4W5R - chains A and D of the 3 polymer chains in the assembly; structure by X-ray diffraction, 2.50 A resolution.

== Chain A ==
Molecule: Protein argonaute-2
Organism: Homo sapiens
Notes: EC 3.1.26.-
UniProtKB: Q9UKV8 (AGO2_HUMAN); residues 1-859 here = UniProt positions 1-859
Sequence (859 residues; each row starts with the number of its first residue):
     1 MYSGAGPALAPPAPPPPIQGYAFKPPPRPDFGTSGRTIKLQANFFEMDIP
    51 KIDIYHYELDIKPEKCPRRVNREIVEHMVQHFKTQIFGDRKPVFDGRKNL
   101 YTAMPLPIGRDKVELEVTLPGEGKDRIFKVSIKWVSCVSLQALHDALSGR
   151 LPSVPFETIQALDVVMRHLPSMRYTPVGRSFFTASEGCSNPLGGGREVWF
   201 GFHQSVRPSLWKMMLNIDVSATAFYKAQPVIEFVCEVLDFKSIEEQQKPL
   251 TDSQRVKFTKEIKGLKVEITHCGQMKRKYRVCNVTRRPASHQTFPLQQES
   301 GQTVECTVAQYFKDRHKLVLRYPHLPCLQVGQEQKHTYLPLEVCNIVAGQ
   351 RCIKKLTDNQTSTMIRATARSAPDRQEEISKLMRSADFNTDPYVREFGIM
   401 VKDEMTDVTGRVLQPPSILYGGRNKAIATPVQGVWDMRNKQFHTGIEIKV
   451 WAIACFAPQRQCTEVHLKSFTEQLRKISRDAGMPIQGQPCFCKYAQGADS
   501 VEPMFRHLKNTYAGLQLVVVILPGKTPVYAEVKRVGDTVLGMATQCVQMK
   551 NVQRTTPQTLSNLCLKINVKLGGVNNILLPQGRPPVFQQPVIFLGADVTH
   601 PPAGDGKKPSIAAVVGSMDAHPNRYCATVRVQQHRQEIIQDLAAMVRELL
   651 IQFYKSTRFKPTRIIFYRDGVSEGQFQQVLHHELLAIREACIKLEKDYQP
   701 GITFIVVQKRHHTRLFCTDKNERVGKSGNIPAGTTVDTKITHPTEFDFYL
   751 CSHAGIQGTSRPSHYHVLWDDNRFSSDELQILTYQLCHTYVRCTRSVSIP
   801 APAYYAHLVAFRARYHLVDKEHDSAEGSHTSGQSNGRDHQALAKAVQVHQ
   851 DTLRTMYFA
Unresolved in the structure: 1-21, 88-89, 121-126, 270-275, 297-303, 822-835
Differences from the reference sequence: engineered mutation Asp387 (Ser in Q9UKV8)
Curated features (UniProtKB/Swiss-Prot):
  - region: Tyr311 to His316 (Interaction with guide RNA), Phe587 to Pro590 (Interaction with GW182 family members), Leu650 to Lys660 (Interaction with GW182 family members), Lys709, Arg710 (Interaction with guide RNA), His753 to Arg761 (Interaction with guide RNA), Tyr790 to Arg812 (Interaction with guide RNA)
  - binding site (a divalent metal cation): Asp597, Asp669, His807
  - modified residue: Tyr2 (3'-nitrotyrosine), Pro700 (4-hydroxyproline), Ser824 (Phosphoserine), Ser828 (Phosphoserine), Ser831 (Phosphoserine), Ser834 (Phosphoserine)
  - natural variant: Leu192 (L192P: In LESKRES), Gly201 (G201C: In LESKRES; G201V: In LESKRES), His203 (H203Q: In LESKRES), Thr357 (T357M: In LESKRES), Met364 (M364T: In LESKRES), Ala367 (A367P: In LESKRES), Gly573 (G573S: In LESKRES), Gly733 (G733R: In LESKRES), Cys751 (C751Y: In LESKRES), Ser760 (S760R: In LESKRES)
  - mutagenesis: Leu140 (L140W: No effect), Phe470 (F470V: No effect on miRNA-binding or target mRNA cleavage. Abrogates binding to the 7-methylguanosine cap of mRNA and prevents inhibition of translation. Abolishes interaction with TNRC6C ...), Phe505 (F505V: No effect on miRNA-binding or target mRNA cleavage. Abrogates binding to the 7-methylguanosine cap of mRNA and prevents inhibition of translation and abolishes interaction with TNRC6C ...), Lys533 (K533A: Impairs RNA cleavage), Gln545 (Q545A: Impairs RNA cleavage), Lys570 (K570A: Impairs RNA cleavage), Asp597 (D597A: Abrogates RNA cleavage but does not affect binding to siRNA or translational repression), Gln633 (Q633A: No effect; Q633R: Abrogates RNA cleavage. Binds siRNA), His634 (H634P/A: Abrogates RNA cleavage. Binds siRNA), Asp669 (D669A: Abrogates RNA cleavage but does not affect binding to siRNA), Glu673 (E673A: Impairs RNA cleavage; E673G: No effect on RNA cleavage), Phe676 (F676A/I/M/R/Y: Impairs RNA cleavage; F676V: Abrogates RNA cleavage), 6 further mutagenesis entries in UniProt
Ion coordination: Mg2+: Asp597, Val598
Ligand contacts:
  - phenol (IPH), molecule 1: Gly536, Asp537, Gly541, Met542, Ala543, Lys570, Asp851, Thr852, Thr855, Met856, Tyr857
  - phenol (IPH), molecule 2: Phe587, Gln589, Pro590, Val591, Asp619, Ala620, Phe653, Phe659
  - phenol (IPH), molecule 3: Leu650, Tyr654, Lys660, Pro661, Leu694, Glu695, Tyr698
Reported in the primary citation:
  - mutagenesis - F811A: unchanged binding to full-length target RNAs
  - catalytic residues: Asp669 (proposed by the authors, not directly observed)

== Chain D ==
Molecule: 13-nt RNA strand
Sequence (13 nucleotides; row label = number of the first residue in the row):
     1 CCAAAUGUGAAAA
Unresolved in the structure: 1-3, 13
Ion coordination: Mg2+ near U6 (its only coordinating residue here)

== Chain A / chain D interface ==
Residue-residue contacts (20):
  Asp358(A) - A5(D)  phosphate contact
  Asp358(A) - U6(D)  phosphate contact
  Thr361(A) - A5(D)  hydrogen bond to the sugar
  Thr361(A) - U6(D)  sugar contact
  Ser362(A) - U6(D)  hydrogen bond to the phosphate
  Ser362(A) - G7(D)  phosphate contact
  Ile365(A) - U6(D)  sugar contact
  Val434(A) - A11(D)  phosphate contact
  Arg438(A) - A11(D)  hydrogen bond to the sugar
  Ile477(A) - A11(D)  base contact
  Lys525(A) - A4(D)  salt bridge to the phosphate
  Lys525(A) - A5(D)  salt bridge to the phosphate
  Pro557(A) - A11(D)  base contact
  Gln558(A) - A10(D)  hydrogen bond to the sugar
  Gln558(A) - A11(D)  sugar contact
  Ser561(A) - A11(D)  hydrogen bond to the base
  Asn562(A) - A10(D)  base contact
  Ile756(A) - U8(D)  base contact
  Gln757(A) - G7(D)  base contact
  Gln757(A) - U8(D)  sugar contact
Other interface residues (no listed pair), chain A (17 interface residues in all): Thr357, Asp436, Tyr815
Other interface residues (no listed pair), chain D (9 interface residues in all): G9, A12

== Summary ==
17 residues of chain A and 9 residues of chain D are in contact; the contacts include 5 hydrogen bonds and 2
salt bridges. Polar contacts include Ser561(A)-A11(D), Thr361(A)-A5(D) and Arg438(A)-A11(D). Bound to chain A:
3 copies of phenol. The paper reports the catalytic residue Asp669(A); F811A of chain A leaves binding to
full-length target RNAs unchanged.
Here chain A is Protein argonaute-2 (Homo sapiens) and chain D is a 13-nt RNA strand. Entry 4W5R (The Crystal
Structure of Human Argonaute2 Bound to a Guide and Target RNA Containing Seed Pairing ...) was determined by
X-ray diffraction (same publication as 4W5N, 4W5O, 4W5Q and 4W5T).
